7YIR - chain A; structure by X-ray diffraction, 2.10 A resolution.

# Chain A
Molecule: Arf-GAP with Rho-GAP domain, ANK repeat and PH domain-containing protein 3
Organism: Homo sapiens
Notes: fragment: PH1 domain
UniProtKB: Q8WWN8 (ARAP3_HUMAN); residues 2-103 here correspond to UniProt positions 284-385 (UniProt number = residue number + 282)
Chain sequence (111 residues; row label = number of the first residue in the row):
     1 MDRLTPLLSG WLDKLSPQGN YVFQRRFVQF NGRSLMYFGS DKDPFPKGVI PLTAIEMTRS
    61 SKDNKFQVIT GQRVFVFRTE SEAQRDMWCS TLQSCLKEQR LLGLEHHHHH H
Unresolved in the structure: 1-2, 102-111
Construct notes: initiating methionine (1); expression tag (104-111)
Reported in the primary citation:
  - conformationally variable residues (loop rearrangement): S16 to V22

# Overview
The paper reports conformational variability at S16.
Chain A is Arf-GAP with Rho-GAP domain, ANK repeat and PH domain-containing protein 3 (Homo sapiens); the
structure, Crystal structure of N-terminal PH domain of ARAP3 protein from human, was determined by X-ray
diffraction (same publication as 7YIS).
